Entry 4XPZ (X-ray diffraction, 1.45 A resolution); this record covers chain A.

[Chain A]
Molecule: RNA polymerase II subunit A C-terminal domain phosphatase
Source organism: Schizosaccharomyces pombe (strain 972 / ATCC 24843)
Notes: EC 3.1.3.16
UniProtKB: Q9P376 (FCP1_SCHPO); the construct has insertions or renumbered stretches relative to UniProt, so the offset changes along the chain: 149-329 = UniProt 149-329; 332-518 = UniProt 394-580
Amino-acid sequence (372 residues; each row starts with the number of its first residue):
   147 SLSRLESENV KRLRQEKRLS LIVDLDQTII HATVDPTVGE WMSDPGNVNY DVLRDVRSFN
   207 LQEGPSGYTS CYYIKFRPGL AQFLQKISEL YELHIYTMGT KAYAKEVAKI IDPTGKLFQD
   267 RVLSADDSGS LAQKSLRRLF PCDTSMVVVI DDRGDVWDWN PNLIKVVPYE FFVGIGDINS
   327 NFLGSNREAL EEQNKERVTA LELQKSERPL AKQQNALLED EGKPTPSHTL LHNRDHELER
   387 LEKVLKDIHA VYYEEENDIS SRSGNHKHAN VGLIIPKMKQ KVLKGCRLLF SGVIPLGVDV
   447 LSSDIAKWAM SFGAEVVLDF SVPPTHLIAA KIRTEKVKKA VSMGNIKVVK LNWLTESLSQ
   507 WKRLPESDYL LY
Disordered / not traced: 147-149, 367-371
Differences from the reference sequence: expression tag (147-148); engineered mutation Ala271 (Arg in Q9P376); linker (330-331)
Ion coordination: Mg2+: Asp170, Asp172, Asp298
Residues lining bound ligands: aluminium fluoride (AF3): Asp170, Leu171, Asp172, Tyr242, Thr243, Met244, Lys280, Asp298, Asp323
UniProt features mapped onto this chain:
  - active site: Asp170, Asp172
Reported in the primary citation:
  - catalytic residues: Asp170, Asp172
  - mutagenesis - D170A: abolished growth in response to rpb1-CTD-S2A
  - mutagenesis - D170A: abolished growth in response to rpb1-CTD-S5A-MCE
  - mutagenesis - D170N: abolished catalytic activity on CTD Thr1-PO4
  - mutagenesis - R271A, R299A: abolished growth
  - mutagenesis - W305S, P314D, W454S: unchanged growth
  - mutagenesis - W305S, P314D: decreased growth in response to ssu72Delta
  - mutagenesis - V313D: unchanged growth in response to ssu72Delta
  - mutagenesis - R271A: abolished catalytic activity on Spt5 CTD Thr1
  - Mg2+ coordination: Asp170, Asp172, Asp298
  - Mg2+ coordination through a water molecule: Asp297, Asp323
  - binding site for aluminium fluoride: Asp170, Leu171, Asp172, Thr243, Met244, Lys280
  - mutagenesis - R271A: decreased catalytic activity on Ser2

[Overview]
Bound to chain A: aluminium fluoride. Asp170, Asp172 and Asp298 form the Mg2+ site. Curated annotation
(UniProt) lists active-site residues Asp170 and Asp172. The paper reports catalytic residues Asp170 and
Asp172; R271A and R299A abolish growth; 8 substitutions were tested in all.
Chain A is RNA polymerase II subunit A C-terminal domain phosphatase (Schizosaccharomyces pombe (strain 972 /
ATCC 24843)); the structure, Structure of fission yeast RNA polymerase II CTD phosphatase Fcp1-R271A bound to
aluminum fluoride, was determined by X-ray diffraction together with 4XQ0 from the same study.
